Entry 3K1F (X-ray diffraction, 4.30 A resolution (low resolution: residue-level contacts below are approximate; hydrogen-bond / salt-bridge calls are withheld)); this record covers chains A and M of the 13 polymer chains in the assembly.

# Chain A
Molecule: DNA-directed RNA polymerase II subunit RPB1
Source organism: Saccharomyces cerevisiae
Notes: EC 2.7.7.6
UniProtKB: P04050 (RPB1_YEAST); numbering as in UniProt (aligned over 1-1733)
Chain sequence (1733 residues; numbered 1 to 1733; the number before each row is that of its first residue):
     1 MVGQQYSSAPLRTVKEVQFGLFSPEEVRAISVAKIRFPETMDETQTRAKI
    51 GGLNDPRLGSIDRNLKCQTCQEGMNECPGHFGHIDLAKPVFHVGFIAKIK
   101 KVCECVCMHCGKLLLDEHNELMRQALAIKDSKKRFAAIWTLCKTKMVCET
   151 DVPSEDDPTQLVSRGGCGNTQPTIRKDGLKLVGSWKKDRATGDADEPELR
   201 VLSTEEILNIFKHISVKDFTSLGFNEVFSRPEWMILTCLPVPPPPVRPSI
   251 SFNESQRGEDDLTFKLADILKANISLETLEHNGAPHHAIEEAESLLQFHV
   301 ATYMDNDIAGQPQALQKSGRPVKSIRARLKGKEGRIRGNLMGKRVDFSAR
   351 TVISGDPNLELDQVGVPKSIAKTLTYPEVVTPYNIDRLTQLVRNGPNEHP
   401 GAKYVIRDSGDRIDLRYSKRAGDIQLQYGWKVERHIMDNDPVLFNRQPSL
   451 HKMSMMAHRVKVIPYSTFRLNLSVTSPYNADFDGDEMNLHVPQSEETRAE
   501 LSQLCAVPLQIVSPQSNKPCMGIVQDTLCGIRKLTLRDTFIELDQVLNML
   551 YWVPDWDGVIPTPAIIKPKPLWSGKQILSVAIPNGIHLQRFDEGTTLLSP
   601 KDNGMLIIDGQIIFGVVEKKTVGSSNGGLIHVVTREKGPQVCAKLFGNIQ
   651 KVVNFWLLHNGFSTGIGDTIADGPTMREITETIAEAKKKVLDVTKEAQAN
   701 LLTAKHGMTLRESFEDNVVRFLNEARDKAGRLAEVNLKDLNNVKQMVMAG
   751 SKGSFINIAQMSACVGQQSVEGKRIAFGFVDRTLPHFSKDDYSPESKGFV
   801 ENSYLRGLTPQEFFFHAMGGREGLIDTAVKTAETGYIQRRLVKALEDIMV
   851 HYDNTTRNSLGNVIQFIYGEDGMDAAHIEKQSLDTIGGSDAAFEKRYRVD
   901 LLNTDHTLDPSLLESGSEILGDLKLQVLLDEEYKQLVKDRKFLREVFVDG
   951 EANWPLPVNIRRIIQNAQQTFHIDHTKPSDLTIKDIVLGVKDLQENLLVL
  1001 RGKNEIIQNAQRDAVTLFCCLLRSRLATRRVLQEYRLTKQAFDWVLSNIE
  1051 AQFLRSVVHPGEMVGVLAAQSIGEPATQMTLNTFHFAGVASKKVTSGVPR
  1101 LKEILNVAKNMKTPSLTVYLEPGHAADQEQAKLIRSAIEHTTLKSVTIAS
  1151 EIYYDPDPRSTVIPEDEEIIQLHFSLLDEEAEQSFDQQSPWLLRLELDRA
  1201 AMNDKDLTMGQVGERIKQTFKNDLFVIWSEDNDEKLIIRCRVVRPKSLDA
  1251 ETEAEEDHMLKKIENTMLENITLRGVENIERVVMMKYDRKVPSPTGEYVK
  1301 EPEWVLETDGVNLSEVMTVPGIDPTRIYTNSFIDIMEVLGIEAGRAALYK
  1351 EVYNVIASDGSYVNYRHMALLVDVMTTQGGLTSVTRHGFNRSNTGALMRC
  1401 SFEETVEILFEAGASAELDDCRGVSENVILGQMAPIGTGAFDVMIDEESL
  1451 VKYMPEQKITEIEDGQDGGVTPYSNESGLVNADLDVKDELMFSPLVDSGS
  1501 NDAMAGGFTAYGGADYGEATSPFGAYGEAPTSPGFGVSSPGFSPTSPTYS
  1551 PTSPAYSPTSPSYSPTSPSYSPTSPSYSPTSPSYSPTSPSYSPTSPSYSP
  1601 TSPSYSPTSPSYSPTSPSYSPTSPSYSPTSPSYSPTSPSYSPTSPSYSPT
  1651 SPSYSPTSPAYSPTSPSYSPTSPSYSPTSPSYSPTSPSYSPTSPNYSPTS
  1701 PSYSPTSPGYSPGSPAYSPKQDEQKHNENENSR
Unresolved in the structure: 1, 187-194, 1082-1091, 1176-1186, 1245-1253, 1456-1733
UniProt features mapped onto this chain:
  - region: P248 to D260 (Lid loop), N306 to K323 (Rudder loop), P810 to E822 (Bridging helix)
  - binding site (Zn(2+)): C67, C70, C77, H80, C107, C110, C148, C167
  - binding site (Mg(2+)): D481, D483, D485
  - modified residue: T1471 (Phosphothreonine)
  - cross-link (Glycyl lysine isopeptide (Lys-Gly)): K695 (interchain with G-Cter in ubiquitin), K1246 (interchain with G-Cter in ubiquitin), K1350 (interchain with G-Cter in ubiquitin)
Metal / ion sites: Zn2+ site 1: C67, C70, C77, H80; Zn2+ site 2: C107, C110, C148, C167

# Chain M
Molecule: Transcription initiation factor IIB
Source organism: Saccharomyces cerevisiae
UniProtKB: B3LK56 (B3LK56_YEAS1); residues 1-68 carry their UniProt numbers (68 of 197 residues fall inside the UniProt entry; the rest is not from it)
Chain sequence (197 residues; row label = number of the first residue in the row; note: 17 numbers in that range are skipped by the numbering (no residue carries them; nothing is unmodelled there); X marks 129 residues of unknown identity (built as UNK)):
     1 MMTRESIDKRAGRRGPNLNIVLTCPECKVYPPKIVERFSEGDVVCALCGL
    51 VLSDKLVDTRSEWRTFSN
    84 XXXXXXXXXXXXXXXX
   102 XXXXXXXXXXXXXXXXXXXXXXXXXXXXXXXXXXXXXXXXXXXXXXXXXX
   152 XXXXXXXXXXXXXXXXXXXXXXXXXXXXXXXXXXXXXXXXXXXXXXXXXX
   202 XXXXXXXXXXXXX
Unresolved in the structure: 1-12
Metal / ion sites: Zn2+: C24, C27, C45, C48

# Interface between chain A and chain M
Pairs across the interface - 41 pairs, chain A then chain M:
  Q4(A) - D54(M)
  R63(A) - I20(M)
  N64(A) - L18(M)
  N64(A) - N19(M)
  N64(A) - I20(M)
  L65(A) - L18(M)
  L65(A) - N19(M)
  L65(A) - I20(M)
  K66(A) - L18(M)
  Q71(A) - L18(M)
  G73(A) - I20(M)
  M74(A) - I20(M)
  N75(A) - D54(M)
  N75(A) - K55(M)
  I250(A) - E62(M)
  F252(A) - T59(M)
  F252(A) - W63(M)
  F252(A) - F66(M)
  Q256(A) - W63(M)
  R320(A) - T65(M)
  K323(A) - T65(M)
  Y404(A) - E40(M)
  Y404(A) - D42(M)
  R407(A) - E26(M)
  R407(A) - L50(M)
  R412(A) - D42(M)
  R412(A) - G49(M)
  R412(A) - L50(M)
  R412(A) - V51(M)
  I413(A) - G49(M)
  D414(A) - V44(M)
  D414(A) - G49(M)
  R416(A) - R37(M)
  R416(A) - E40(M)
  Y417(A) - V35(M)
  Y417(A) - R37(M)
  Y417(A) - A46(M)
  Y417(A) - C48(M)
  Y417(A) - G49(M)
  S418(A) - C48(M)
  K419(A) - L47(M)
Other interface residues (no listed pair), chain A (49 interface residues in all): E39, T40, M41, Q45, S255, R257, E259, D260, F264, K265, A267, D268, K271, S275, E291, S294, L295, F298, Q311, P312, Q313, A314, L315, Q316, K317, D411
Other interface residues (no listed pair), chain M (24 interface residues in all): N17, C45

# In short
49 residues of chain A and 24 residues of chain M are in contact. The Zn2+ site 1 is built by C67(A), C70(A),
C77(A) and H80(A). Curated annotation (UniProt) lists 8 Zn2+-binding residues and 3 Mg2+-binding residues on
chain A.
Here chain A is DNA-directed RNA polymerase II subunit RPB1 and chain M is Transcription initiation factor
IIB, both from Saccharomyces cerevisiae. Entry 3K1F (Crystal structure of RNA Polymerase II in complex with
TFIIB) was determined by X-ray diffraction.
